4NO8 - chains L and M of the 28 polymer chains in the assembly; structure by X-ray diffraction, 2.70 A resolution.

== Chain L ==
Name: Proteasome subunit beta type-6
Source organism: Saccharomyces cerevisiae S288c
Notes: EC 3.4.25.1
UniProt: P23724 (PSB6_YEAST); residues 1-222 here correspond to UniProt positions 20-241 (UniProt number = residue number + 19)
Sequence (222 residues; each row starts with the number of its first residue):
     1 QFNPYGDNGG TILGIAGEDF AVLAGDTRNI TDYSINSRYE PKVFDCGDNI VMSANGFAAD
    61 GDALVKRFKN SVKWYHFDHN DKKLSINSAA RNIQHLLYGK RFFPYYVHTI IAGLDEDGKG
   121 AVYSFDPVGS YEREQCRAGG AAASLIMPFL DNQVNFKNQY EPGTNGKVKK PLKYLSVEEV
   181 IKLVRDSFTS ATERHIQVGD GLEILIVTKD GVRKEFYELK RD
Ion coordination: Mg2+: Asp222 (shared with 3 residues of chain V)
Residues lining bound ligands: PHQ-Leu-Leu-Leu-ketoamide, bound form (2LV; N-[(benzyloxy)carbonyl]-L-leucyl-N-[(2S,3S)-2-hydroxy-5-methyl-1-oxo-1-(phenylamino)hexan-3-yl]-L-leucinamide): Pro104, Tyr106, Asp126, Pro127, Val128

== Chain M ==
Name: Proteasome subunit beta type-7
Source organism: Saccharomyces cerevisiae S288c
Notes: EC 3.4.25.1
UniProt: P30657 (PSB7_YEAST); residues -12 to 233 here correspond to UniProt positions 21-266 (UniProt number = residue number + 33)
Sequence (246 residues; each row starts with the number of its first residue; numbers below 1 keep their minus sign (Thr-12 is residue -12)):
   -12 TQIANAGASP MVNTQQPIVT GTSVISMKYD NGVIIAADNL GSYGSLLRFN GVERLIPVGD
    48 NTVVGISGDI SDMQHIERLL KDLVTENAYD NPLADAEEAL EPSYIFEYLA TVMYQRRSKM
   108 NPLWNAIIVA GVQSNGDQFL RYVNLLGVTY SSPTLATGFG AHMANPLLRK VVDRESDIPK
   168 TTVQVAEEAI VNAMRVLYYR DARSSRNFSL AIIDKNTGLT FKKNLQVENM KWDFAKDIKG
   228 YGTQKI
Disordered / not traced: -12 to 0

== Interface between chain L and chain M ==
Residue-residue contacts - 40 pairs, chain L then chain M:
  Gln1(L) - Thr1(M)  hydrogen bond
  Phe2(L) - Thr1(M)
  Phe2(L) - Arg104(M)
  Phe2(L) - Met107(M)
  Phe2(L) - Pro109(M)  hydrophobic
  Phe2(L) - Leu132(M)  hydrophobic
  Asn3(L) - Leu133(M)
  Pro4(L) - Arg104(M)  hydrogen bond (backbone-side chain)
  Pro4(L) - Met107(M)  hydrophobic
  Pro4(L) - Leu133(M)
  Tyr5(L) - Arg104(M)
  Asn8(L) - Val135(M)
  Asn29(L) - Tyr137(M)
  Ser34(L) - His149(M)  hydrogen bond
  Ile35(L) - Arg156(M)  hydrogen bond (backbone-side chain)
  Asn36(L) - Tyr137(M)  hydrogen bond
  Asn36(L) - Ser139(M)
  Asn36(L) - Arg156(M)
  Ser37(L) - Ser138(M)  hydrogen bond (side chain-backbone)
  Glu40(L) - Arg128(M)  salt bridge
  Glu40(L) - Tyr137(M)
  Glu40(L) - Ser138(M)  hydrogen bond (side chain-backbone)
  Phe57(L) - Arg104(M)
  Phe57(L) - Leu133(M)
  Phe57(L) - Val135(M)  hydrophobic
  Ala59(L) - Tyr101(M)
  Ala59(L) - Leu133(M)
  Ala59(L) - Gly134(M)
  Ala59(L) - Val135(M)
  Asp60(L) - Tyr101(M)  hydrogen bond
  Asp60(L) - Arg104(M)  salt bridge
  Asp62(L) - Thr136(M)
  Ala63(L) - Tyr101(M)
  Lys66(L) - Glu94(M)  salt bridge
  Phe103(L) - Arg104(M)
  Phe103(L) - Ser105(M)
  Tyr105(L) - Tyr101(M)
  Glu218(L) - Arg161(M)  salt bridge
  Arg221(L) - Asp160(M)  salt bridge
  Arg221(L) - Arg161(M)
Interface residues without a listed pair, chain L (24 interface residues in all): Tyr39, Lys100
Interface residues without a listed pair, chain M (23 interface residues in all): Trp111, Leu142, Asn152

== Overview ==
The interface between chain L and chain M involves 24 residues on one side and 23 on the other; the contacts
include 8 hydrogen bonds and 5 salt bridges. Polar contacts include Glu40(L)-Arg128(M), Asp60(L)-Arg104(M) and
Lys66(L)-Glu94(M). Ligands of chain L: PHQ-Leu-Leu-Leu-ketoamide, bound form.
Chain L is Proteasome subunit beta type-6 and chain M is Proteasome subunit beta type-7, both from
Saccharomyces cerevisiae S288c; the structure, yCP in complex with Z-Leu-Leu-Leu-ketoamide, was determined by
X-ray diffraction (same publication as 4NNN, 4NNW, 4NO1, 4NO6 and 4NO9).
